6MGP - chains A and X of the 6 polymer chains in the assembly; structure by X-ray diffraction, 2.13 A resolution.

Chain A:
Name: Tumor necrosis factor ligand superfamily member 9
Source organism: Homo sapiens
UniProtKB: P41273 (TNFL9_HUMAN); numbering as in UniProt (aligned over 58-254)
Amino-acid sequence (207 residues; numbered 58 to 264; the number before each row is that of its first residue):
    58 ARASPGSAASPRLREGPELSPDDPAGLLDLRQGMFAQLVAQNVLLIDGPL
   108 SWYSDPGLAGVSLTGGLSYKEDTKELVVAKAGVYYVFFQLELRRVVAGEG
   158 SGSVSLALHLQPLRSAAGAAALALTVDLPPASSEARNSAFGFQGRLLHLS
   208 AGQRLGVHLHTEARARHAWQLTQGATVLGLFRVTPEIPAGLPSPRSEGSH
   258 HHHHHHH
Disordered / not traced: 58-89, 173-175, 243-264
Differences from the reference sequence: expression tag (255-264)

Chain X:
Name: Tumor necrosis factor receptor superfamily member 9
Source organism: Homo sapiens
UniProtKB: Q07011 (TNR9_HUMAN); residue numbers follow UniProt; this construct covers 25-162
Amino-acid sequence (144 residues; numbered 25 to 168; the number before each row is that of its first residue):
    25 QDPCSNCPAGTFCDNNRNQICSPCPPNSFSSAGGQRTCDICRQCKGVFRT
    75 RKECSSTSNAECDCTPGFHCLGAGCSMCEQDCKQGQELTKKGCKDCCFGT
   125 FNDQKRGICRPWTNCSLDGKSVLVNGTKERDVVCGPSPENLYFQ
Cystine bridges: Cys-28/Cys-37, Cys-31/Cys-45, Cys-48/Cys-62, Cys-65/Cys-78, Cys-68/Cys-86, Cys-88/Cys-102, Cys-94/Cys-99, Cys-106/Cys-117, Cys-120/Cys-133, Cys-139/Cys-158
Covalently attached groups: N-acetylglucosamine (NAG) linked to Asn-149
Differences from the reference sequence: expression tag (163-168)
Swiss-Prot annotation at these positions:
  - glycosylation (N-linked (GlcNAc...) asparagine): Asn-138, Asn-149
  - natural variant: Gly-109 (G109S: In IMD109; uncertain significance)

How chain A and chain X interact:
Contacting residue pairs (35; chain A residue first):
  Val-96(A) / Ile-64(X)  hydrophobic
  Gln-98(A) / Gln-67(X)  hydrogen bond (backbone-side chain)
  Val-100(A) / Gln-67(X)
  Leu-101(A) / Gly-70(X)
  Tyr-110(A) / Ile-64(X)  hydrophobic
  Tyr-110(A) / Gln-67(X)
  Asp-112(A) / Pro-49(X)
  Gly-114(A) / Phe-36(X)
  Gly-114(A) / Pro-49(X)
  Gly-114(A) / Thr-61(X)  hydrogen bond (backbone-side chain)
  Gly-114(A) / Cys-62(X)  hydrogen bond (backbone-backbone)
  Leu-115(A) / Ser-52(X)
  Leu-115(A) / Thr-61(X)
  Leu-115(A) / Cys-62(X)
  Leu-115(A) / Ile-64(X)  hydrophobic
  Ala-116(A) / Thr-61(X)  hydrogen bond (backbone-side chain)
  Ala-116(A) / Cys-62(X)  hydrogen bond (backbone-backbone)
  Ala-116(A) / Asp-63(X)
  Arg-150(A) / Phe-72(X)
  Arg-150(A) / Ser-100(X)  hydrogen bond (side chain-backbone)
  Arg-151(A) / Met-101(X)
  Val-152(A) / Val-71(X)  hydrophobic
  Val-152(A) / Phe-72(X)  hydrophobic
  Val-152(A) / Met-101(X)
  Val-152(A) / Cys-102(X)  hydrogen bond (backbone-backbone)
  Val-153(A) / Val-71(X)  hydrophobic
  Val-153(A) / Cys-102(X)
  Ala-154(A) / Cys-102(X)  hydrogen bond (backbone-backbone)
  Ala-154(A) / Glu-103(X)
  Asn-194(A) / Met-101(X)
  Gln-227(A) / Lys-69(X)  hydrogen bond (side chain-backbone)
  Gln-227(A) / Phe-72(X)
  Gln-230(A) / Cys-65(X)
  Gln-230(A) / Arg-66(X)
  Gln-230(A) / Gln-67(X)  hydrogen bond (side chain-backbone)
Interface residues without a listed pair, chain A (19 interface residues in all): Pro-113, His-224
Interface residues without a listed pair, chain X (24 interface residues in all): Asn-40, Pro-50, Asn-51, Phe-92, Leu-95, Cys-99

Summary:
The interface between chain A and chain X involves 19 residues on one side and 24 on the other, with 10
hydrogen bonds. Polar pairs include Gln-98(A)/Gln-67(X), Gly-114(A)/Thr-61(X) and Ala-116(A)/Thr-61(X).
Covalently linked N-acetylglucosamine: at Asn-149(X).
Chain A is Tumor necrosis factor ligand superfamily member 9 and chain X is Tumor necrosis factor receptor
superfamily member 9, both from Homo sapiens; the structure, Structure of human 4-1BB / 4-1BBL complex, was
determined by X-ray diffraction.
